Entry 7EP7 (X-ray diffraction, 2.60 A resolution); this record covers chains A and B.

Chain A:
Molecule: G-protein-signaling modulator 2
Source organism: Mus musculus
UniProt: Q8VDU0 (GPSM2_MOUSE); residues 15-350 here correspond to UniProt positions 22-357 (UniProt number = residue number + 7)
Sequence (340 residues; numbered 11 to 350; the number before each row is that of its first residue):
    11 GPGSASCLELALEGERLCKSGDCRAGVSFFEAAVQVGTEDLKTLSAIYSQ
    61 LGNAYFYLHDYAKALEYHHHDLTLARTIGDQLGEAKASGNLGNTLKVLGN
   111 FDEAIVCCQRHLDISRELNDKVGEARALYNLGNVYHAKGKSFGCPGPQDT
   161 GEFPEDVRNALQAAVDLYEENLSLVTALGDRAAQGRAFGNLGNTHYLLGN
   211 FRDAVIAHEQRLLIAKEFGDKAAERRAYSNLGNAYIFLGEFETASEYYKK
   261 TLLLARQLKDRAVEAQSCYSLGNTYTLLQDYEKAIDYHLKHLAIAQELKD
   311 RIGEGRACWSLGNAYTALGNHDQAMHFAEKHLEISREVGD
Unresolved in the structure: 156-162, 345-350
Sequence notes: expression tag (11-14)
Disulfide bonds: C28-C33

Chain B:
Molecule: Whirlin
Source organism: Homo sapiens
UniProt: Q9P202 (WHRN_HUMAN); residues 717-746 here = UniProt positions 717-746
Sequence (30 residues; each row starts with the number of its first residue):
   717 TNQHFVMVEVHRPDSEPDVNEVRALPQTRT
Unresolved in the structure: 717-728, 744-746

Chain A / chain B interface:
Contacting residue pairs (51):
  L18(A) - P742(B)
  L18(A) - Q743(B)
  A21(A) - L741(B)  hydrophobic
  E25(A) - A740(B)
  E25(A) - L741(B)
  K52(A) - R739(B)
  T53(A) - P742(B)
  S55(A) - R739(B)
  A56(A) - R739(B)
  A56(A) - A740(B)
  I57(A) - L741(B)  hydrophobic
  S59(A) - R739(B)
  Q60(A) - L741(B)
  N63(A) - N736(B)
  N63(A) - E737(B)  hydrogen bond (side chain-backbone)
  F66(A) - D734(B)
  F66(A) - N736(B)
  D81(A) - R739(B)  salt bridge
  D90(A) - R739(B)  salt bridge
  G93(A) - R739(B)
  K96(A) - E737(B)
  N100(A) - N736(B)  hydrogen bond
  N100(A) - E737(B)  hydrogen bond (side chain-backbone)
  N103(A) - V735(B)
  N103(A) - N736(B)
  K106(A) - D734(B)  salt bridge
  H121(A) - E737(B)  salt bridge
  R136(A) - E737(B)  salt bridge
  Y139(A) - E732(B)
  Y139(A) - P733(B)  hydrogen bond (side chain-backbone)
  Y139(A) - V735(B)  hydrophobic
  N140(A) - V735(B)
  N143(A) - D734(B)
  R196(A) - E732(B)
  R196(A) - P733(B)
  R196(A) - V735(B)
  G199(A) - E732(B)
  N200(A) - S731(B)
  N200(A) - E732(B)  hydrogen bond (side chain-backbone)
  N203(A) - D730(B)  hydrogen bond (side chain-backbone)
  N203(A) - S731(B)
  Y206(A) - P729(B)  hydrophobic
  R221(A) - E732(B)  salt bridge
  R235(A) - D730(B)  salt bridge
  R236(A) - D730(B)
  R236(A) - S731(B)  hydrogen bond (side chain-backbone)
  R236(A) - E732(B)  salt bridge
  S239(A) - D730(B)
  N240(A) - P729(B)
  N240(A) - D730(B)  hydrogen bond (side chain-backbone)
  N243(A) - P729(B)
Interface residues without a listed pair, chain A (41 interface residues in all): L22, H78, V107, G133, K150, G195
Interface residues without a listed pair, chain B (15 interface residues in all): V738

Overview:
The interface between chain A and chain B involves 41 residues on one side and 15 on the other; the contacts
include 8 hydrogen bonds and 8 salt bridges. Polar contacts include D81(A)-R739(B), D90(A)-R739(B) and
K106(A)-D734(B).
Chain A is G-protein-signaling modulator 2 (Mus musculus) and chain B is Whirlin (Homo sapiens); the
structure, The complex structure of Gpsm2 and Whirlin, was determined by X-ray diffraction.
